Entry 8Z7N (electron microscopy, 3.58 A resolution); this record covers chains A and E of the 9 polymer chains in the assembly.

[Chain A]
Molecule: Envelope glycoprotein gp160
Organism: Human immunodeficiency virus 1
UniProtKB: A1EAH4 (A1EAH4_9HIV1); the construct has insertions or renumbered stretches relative to UniProt, so the offset changes along the chain: 36-315 = UniProt 29-308; 317-341 = UniProt 309-333; 344-365 = UniProt 334-355; 367-409 = UniProt 356-398; 2 more segments
Amino-acid sequence (518 residues; each row starts with the number of its first residue; note: 7 numbers in that range are skipped by the numbering (no residue carries them; nothing is unmodelled there); a row labelled like 475A-475F holds insertion residues (475A, then the next letters in order)):
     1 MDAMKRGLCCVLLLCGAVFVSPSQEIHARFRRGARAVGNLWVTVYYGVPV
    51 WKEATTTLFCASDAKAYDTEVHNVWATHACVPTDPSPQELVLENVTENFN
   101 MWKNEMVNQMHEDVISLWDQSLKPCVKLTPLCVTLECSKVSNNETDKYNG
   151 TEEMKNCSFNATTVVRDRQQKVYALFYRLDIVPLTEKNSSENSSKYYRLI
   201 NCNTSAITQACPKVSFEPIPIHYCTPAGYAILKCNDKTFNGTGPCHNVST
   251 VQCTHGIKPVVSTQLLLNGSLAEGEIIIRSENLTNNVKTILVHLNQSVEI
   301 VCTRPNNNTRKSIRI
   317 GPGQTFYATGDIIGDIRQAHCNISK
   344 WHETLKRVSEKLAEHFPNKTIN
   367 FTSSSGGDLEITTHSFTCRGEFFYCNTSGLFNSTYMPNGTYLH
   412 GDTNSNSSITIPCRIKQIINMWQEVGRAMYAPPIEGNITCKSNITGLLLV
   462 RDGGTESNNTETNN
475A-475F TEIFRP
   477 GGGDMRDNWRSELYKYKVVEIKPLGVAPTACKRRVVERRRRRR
Unresolved in the structure: 1-37, 138-198, 317-330, 412-417, 475A-475F, 512-519
Disulfides: Cys60-Cys80, Cys125-Cys211, Cys132-Cys202, Cys224-Cys253, Cys234-Cys245, Cys302-Cys337, Cys384-Cys451, Cys391-Cys424
Glycans and other covalent adducts: N-acetylglucosamine (NAG) linked to Asn94, Asn361
Sequence notes: initiating methionine (1); expression tag (2-35, 515-519); engineered mutation Cys507 (Ala499 in A1EAH4)

[Chain E]
Molecule: Envelope glycoprotein gp160
Organism: Human immunodeficiency virus 1
UniProtKB: A1EAH4 (A1EAH4_9HIV1); residues 519-671 here correspond to UniProt positions 510-662 (UniProt number = residue number - 9)
Amino-acid sequence (164 residues; row label = number of the first residue in the row):
   519 AVGIGAVFLGFLGVAGSTMGAASMTLTVQARQLLSGIVQQQSNLLRAPEA
   569 QQHLLQLTVWGIKQLQTRVLAIERYLKDQQLLGIWGCSGKLICCTAVPWN
   619 SSWSNKSQKEIWDNMTWMQWDKEISNYTNTIYKLLEDSQNQQESNEKDLL
   669 ALDGGGGGHHHHHH
Unresolved in the structure: 519-522, 556-569, 672-682
Disulfides: Cys605-Cys611
Glycans and other covalent adducts: N-acetylglucosamine (NAG) linked to Asn618, Asn623, Asn632, Asn644
Sequence notes: engineered mutation Pro566 (Ile557 in A1EAH4), Cys612 (Thr603 in A1EAH4); expression tag (672-682)

[Interface between chain A and chain E]
Contacting residue pairs (7; chain A residue first):
  Trp41(A) - Lys665(E)
  Ala506(A) - Lys665(E)  hydrogen bond (backbone-side chain)
  Lys508(A) - Lys665(E)
  Lys508(A) - Leu668(E)
  Arg509(A) - Leu668(E)
  Arg510(A) - Gln660(E)
  Arg510(A) - Glu664(E)  salt bridge
Other interface residues (no listed pair), chain E (5 interface residues in all): Asp671

[Overview]
Chain A and chain E each contribute 5 residues to their interface; the contacts include 1 hydrogen bond and 1
salt bridge. Polar contacts include Arg510(A)-Glu664(E) and Ala506(A)-Lys665(E). Covalently linked
N-acetylglucosamine: at Asn94(A) and Asn361(A). N-acetylglucosamine is covalently linked to Asn618(E),
Asn623(E), Asn632(E) and Asn644(E).
Chain A is Envelope glycoprotein gp160 and chain E is Envelope glycoprotein gp160, both from Human
immunodeficiency virus 1; the structure, Structure of HIV-1 CH119 SOSIP.664 trimer in complex with CD4
molecules, was determined by electron microscopy.
